PDB entry 4TTU | X-ray diffraction, 2.18 A resolution | chain A

# Chain A
Molecule: Dextransucrase
Source organism: Leuconostoc mesenteroides
Notes: EC 2.4.1.5
UniProt: Q8G9Q2 (Q8G9Q2_LEUME); numbering as in UniProt (aligned over 1759-2835)
Amino-acid sequence (1108 residues; row label = number of the first residue in the row):
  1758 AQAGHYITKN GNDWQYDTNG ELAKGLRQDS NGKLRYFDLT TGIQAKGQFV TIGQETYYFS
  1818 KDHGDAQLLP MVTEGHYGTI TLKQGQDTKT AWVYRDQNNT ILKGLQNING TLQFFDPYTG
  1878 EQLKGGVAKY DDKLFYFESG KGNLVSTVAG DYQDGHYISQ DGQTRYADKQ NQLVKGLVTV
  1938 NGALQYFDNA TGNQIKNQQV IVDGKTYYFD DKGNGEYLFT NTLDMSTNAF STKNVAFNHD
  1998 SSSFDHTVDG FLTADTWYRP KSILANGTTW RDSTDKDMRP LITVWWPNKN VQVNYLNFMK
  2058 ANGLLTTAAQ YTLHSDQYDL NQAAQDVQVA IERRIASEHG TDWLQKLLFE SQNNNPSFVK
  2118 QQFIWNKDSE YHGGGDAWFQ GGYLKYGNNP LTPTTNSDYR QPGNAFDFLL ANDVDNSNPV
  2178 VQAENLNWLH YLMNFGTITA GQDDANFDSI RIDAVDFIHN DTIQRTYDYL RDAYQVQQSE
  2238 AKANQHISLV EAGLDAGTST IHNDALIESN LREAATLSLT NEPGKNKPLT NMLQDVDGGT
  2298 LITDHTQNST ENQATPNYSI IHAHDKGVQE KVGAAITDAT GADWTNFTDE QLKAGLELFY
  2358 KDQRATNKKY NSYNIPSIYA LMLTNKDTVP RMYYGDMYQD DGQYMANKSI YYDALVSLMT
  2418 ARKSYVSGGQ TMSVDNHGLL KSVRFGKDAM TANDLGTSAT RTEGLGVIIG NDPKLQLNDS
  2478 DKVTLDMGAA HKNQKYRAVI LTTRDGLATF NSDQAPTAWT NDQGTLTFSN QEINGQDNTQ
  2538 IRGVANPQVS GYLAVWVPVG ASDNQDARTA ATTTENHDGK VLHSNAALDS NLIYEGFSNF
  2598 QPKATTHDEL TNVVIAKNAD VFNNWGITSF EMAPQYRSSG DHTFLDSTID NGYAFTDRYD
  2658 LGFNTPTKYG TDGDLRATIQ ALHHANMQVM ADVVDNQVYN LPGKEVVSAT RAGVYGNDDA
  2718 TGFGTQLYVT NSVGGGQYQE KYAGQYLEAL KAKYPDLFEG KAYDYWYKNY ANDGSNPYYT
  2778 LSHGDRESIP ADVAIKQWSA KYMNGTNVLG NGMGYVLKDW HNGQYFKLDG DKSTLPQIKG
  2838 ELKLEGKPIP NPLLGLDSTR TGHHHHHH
Not modelled in the structure: 1758-1780, 1839-1846, 2827-2865
Sequence notes: expression tag (1758, 2836-2865)
Modified positions: Tyr2075 (3,5-diiodotyrosine; TYI); Tyr2712 (3-iodo-tyrosine; IYR)
Bound ions: Ca2+: Asp2164, Asp2170, Phe2214, Asn2693; Na+: Met2190, Phe2204, Tyr2231
Ligand contacts: alpha-D-glucopyranose (GLC): Tyr1914, Thr1921, Gln1942, Gln1951, Lys1953, Lys1969
What the authors report for this chain:
  - conformationally variable residues (loop rearrangement, side-chain flip): Gln1870, Lys1898, His2319 to Ser2369
  - binding site for alpha-D-glucopyranose: Tyr1834, Thr1868, Gln1870, Lys1881, Lys1898, Asn1900
  - specificity-determining residues: Glu2265, Ser2266, Glu2270 (by similarity / conservation)

# Summary
Ligands of chain A: alpha-D-glucopyranose. Asp2164, Asp2170, Phe2214 and Asn2693 coordinate Ca2+. The Na+ site
is built by Met2190, Phe2204 and Tyr2231. The paper reports a binding site for alpha-D-glucopyranose at
Tyr1834, Thr1868 and Gln1870 among others; specificity determinants Glu2265, Ser2266 and Glu2270.
Chain A is Dextransucrase (Leuconostoc mesenteroides); the structure, N-terminally truncated dextransucrase
DSR-E from Leuconostoc mesenteroides NRRL B-1299 in complex with isomaltotriose, was determined by X-ray
diffraction, deposited together with 4TVD and 4TVC.
